Entry 5CW7 (X-ray diffraction, 2.83 A resolution); this record covers chains B and E of the 16 polymer chains in the assembly.

Chain B:
Molecule: Plasmid stabilization protein ParE
Organism: Escherichia coli O157
UniProtKB: A0A0D7C2L1 (A0A0D7C2L1_ECOLX); residues 2-92 here = UniProt positions 2-92
Chain sequence (100 residues; numbered 1 to 100; the number before each row is that of its first residue):
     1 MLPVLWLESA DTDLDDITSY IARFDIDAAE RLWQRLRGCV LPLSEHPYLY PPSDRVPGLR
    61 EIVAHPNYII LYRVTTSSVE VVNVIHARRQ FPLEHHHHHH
Unresolved in the structure: 96-100
Construct notes: initiating methionine (1); expression tag (93-100)
Modified positions: Mse1 (selenomethionine)

Chain E:
Molecule: PAAA2
Organism: Escherichia coli O157
UniProtKB: A0A0F6F6Q9 (A0A0F6F6Q9_ECO57); residues 2-63 here correspond to UniProt positions 14-75 (UniProt number = residue number + 12)
Chain sequence (71 residues; each row starts with the number of its first residue; numbers below 1 keep their minus sign (Mse-7 is residue -7)):
    -7 MDYKDDDDKN RALSPMVSEF ETIEQENSYN EWLRAKVATS LADPRPAIPH DEVERRMAER
    53 FAKMRKERSK Q
Unresolved in the structure: -7 to 1, 61-63
Construct notes: initiating methionine (-7); expression tag (-6 to 1)
Modified positions: Mse-7 (selenomethionine); Mse8, Mse49, Mse56 (selenomethionine; parent Met)

How chain B and chain E interact:
Contacting residue pairs (11):
  Pro57(B) - Arg47(E)
  Pro57(B) - Ala50(E)  hydrophobic
  Pro57(B) - Glu51(E)
  Gly58(B) - Asp43(E)
  Gly58(B) - Arg47(E)
  Arg60(B) - His42(E)
  Arg60(B) - Asp43(E)  salt bridge
  Val74(B) - Pro41(E)
  Val74(B) - Asp43(E)
  Thr75(B) - Pro41(E)
  Thr76(B) - Pro41(E)
Also at the interface, not in a pair above, chain B (8 interface residues in all): Tyr48, Pro52
Also at the interface, not in a pair above, chain E (8 interface residues in all): Ala39, Glu46

In short:
Chain B and chain E each contribute 8 residues to their interface; the contacts include 1 salt bridge. Its one
salt-bridged contact is Arg60(B)-Asp43(E).
Chain B is Plasmid stabilization protein ParE and chain E is PAAA2, both from Escherichia coli O157; the
structure, Crystal structure of the PaaA2-ParE2 antitoxin-toxin complex, was determined by X-ray diffraction
together with 5CZE from the same study.
